PDB entry 6G5L | X-ray diffraction, 1.21 A resolution | chains A and B

Chain A (and B):
Name: Carbonic anhydrase 12
Organism: Homo sapiens
Notes: EC 4.2.1.1; fragment: human carbonic anhydrase XII; chain B of this document is another copy of the same molecule, construct and numbering; everything in this record applies to it too
UniProtKB: O43570 (CAH12_HUMAN); residues 2-263 here correspond to UniProt positions 30-291 (UniProt number = residue number + 28)
Amino-acid sequence (263 residues; numbered 1 to 263; the number before each row is that of its first residue):
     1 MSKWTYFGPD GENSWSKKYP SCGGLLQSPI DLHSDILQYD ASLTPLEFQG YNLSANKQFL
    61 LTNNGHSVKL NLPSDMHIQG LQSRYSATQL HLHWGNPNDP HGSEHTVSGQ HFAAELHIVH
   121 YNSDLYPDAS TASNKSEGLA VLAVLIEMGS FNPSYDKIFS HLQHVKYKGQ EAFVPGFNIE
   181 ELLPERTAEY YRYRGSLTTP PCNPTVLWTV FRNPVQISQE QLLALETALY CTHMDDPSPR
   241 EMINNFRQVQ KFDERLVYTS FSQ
Not modelled in the structure: 1-2
Sequence notes: initiating methionine (1)
Swiss-Prot annotation at these positions:
  - active site: His-66 (Proton donor/acceptor)
  - binding site (Zn(2+)): His-91, His-93, His-117
  - binding site (substrate): Thr-198, Thr-199
  - glycosylation (N-linked (GlcNAc...) asparagine): Asn-52, Asn-134
Disulfides: Cys-22/Cys-202
Ion coordination: Zn2+: His-91, His-93, His-117 (together with EM5)
Residues lining bound ligands: EM5 (4-chloranyl-2-(cyclohexylamino)-N-(2-hydroxyethyl)-5-sulfamoyl-benzamide): Trp-4, Asn-64, His-66, Ser-67, Thr-88, Gln-89, His-91, His-93, Glu-104, His-117, Val-119, Ala-129, Ser-130, Ser-133, Leu-139, Val-141, Ser-196, Leu-197, Thr-198, Thr-199, Pro-200, Val-206, Trp-208

How chain A and chain B interact:
Residue-residue contacts (43; chain A residue first):
  Gly-8(A) with Gly-23(B); Leu-25(B)
  Pro-9(A) with Gly-23(B)
  Glu-12(A) with Lys-251(B), salt bridge
  Asn-13(A) with Asn-13(B); Ser-16(B), hydrogen bond (backbone-side chain); Cys-22(B), hydrogen bond (side chain-backbone); Arg-247(B); Gln-250(B), hydrogen bond
  Ser-14(A) with Ser-16(B); Gly-23(B)
  Ser-16(A) with Asn-13(B), hydrogen bond (side chain-backbone); Ser-14(B); Lys-17(B)
  Lys-17(A) with Ser-16(B)
  Cys-22(A) with Asn-13(B), hydrogen bond (backbone-side chain)
  Asn-98(A) with Asp-35(B)
  Asp-99(A) with His-33(B), salt bridge; Asp-35(B); Ile-36(B)
  Pro-100(A) with Asp-35(B)
  His-101(A) with Asp-35(B), salt bridge
  Ser-108(A) with Gln-110(B), hydrogen bond (backbone-side chain)
  Gly-109(A) with Gly-109(B); Gln-110(B)
  Gln-110(A) with Ser-108(B), hydrogen bond (side chain-backbone); Gln-110(B)
  Asn-244(A) with Lys-251(B)
  Phe-246(A) with Lys-251(B), hydrogen bond (backbone-side chain)
  Arg-247(A) with Asn-13(B); Lys-251(B)
  Gln-248(A) with Val-249(B), hydrogen bond (side chain-backbone); Gln-250(B); Lys-251(B), hydrogen bond
  Val-249(A) with Gln-248(B), hydrogen bond (backbone-side chain)
  Gln-250(A) with Asn-13(B), hydrogen bond; Gln-248(B)
  Lys-251(A) with Glu-12(B), salt bridge; Phe-246(B), hydrogen bond (side chain-backbone); Arg-247(B); Gln-248(B), hydrogen bond
  Asp-253(A) with Asn-96(B); Asn-244(B), hydrogen bond
Other interface residues (no listed pair), chain A (27 interface residues in all): Tyr-6, Gly-23, Asp-35, Glu-254
Other interface residues (no listed pair), chain B (27 interface residues in all): Tyr-6, Gly-8, Pro-9, Asn-98, His-101

In short:
The chain A/chain B interface involves 27 residues from each chain, with 15 hydrogen bonds and 4 salt bridges.
Among the polar pairs are Glu-12(A)/Lys-251(B), Asp-99(A)/His-33(B) and His-101(A)/Asp-35(B). Ligands of chain
A: compound EM5.
Chain A and chain B are both Carbonic anhydrase 12 (Homo sapiens); the structure, Crystal structure of human
carbonic anhydrase isozyme XII with 4-chloro-2-(cyclohexylamino)-N-(2-hydroxyethyl)-5-sulfamoyl-benzamide, was
determined by X-ray diffraction (same publication as 6G5U, 6G6T and 6G7A).
